PDB entry 8JI7 | X-ray diffraction, 1.61 A resolution | chains A and B

== Chain A (and B) ==
Protein: AetD
Source organism: Aetokthonos hydrillicola Thurmond2011
Notes: chain B of this document is another copy of the same molecule, construct and numbering; everything in this record applies to it too
Reference sequence: A0A861B387 (A0A861B387_9CYAN); numbering as in UniProt (aligned over 1-239)
Amino-acid sequence (249 residues; numbered -9 to 239; the number before each row is that of its first residue; numbers below 1 keep their minus sign (Ala-9 is residue -9)):
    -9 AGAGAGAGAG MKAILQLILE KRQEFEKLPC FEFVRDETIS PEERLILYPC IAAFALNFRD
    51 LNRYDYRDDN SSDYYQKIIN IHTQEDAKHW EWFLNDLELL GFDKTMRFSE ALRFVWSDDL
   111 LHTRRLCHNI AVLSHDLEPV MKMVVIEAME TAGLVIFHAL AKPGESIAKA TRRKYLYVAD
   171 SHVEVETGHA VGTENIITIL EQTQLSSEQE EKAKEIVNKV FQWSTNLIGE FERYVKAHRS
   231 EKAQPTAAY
Unresolved in the structure: -9 to 0, 60, 180-186, 239 (chain B: -9 to 0, 180-187, 238-239)
Differences from the reference sequence: expression tag (-9 to 0)
Ion coordination: Fe2+ site 1: Asp76, Glu176, His179; Fe2+ site 2: His79, His172, Glu176 (together with tryptophan); Ni2+: His125, Asp126 (shared with His125(B), Asp126(B) of chain B)
Small-molecule neighbours: tryptophan (TRP): Phe44, Phe48, His79, Leu116, Met139, Ala142, Gly143, Ile146, Phe147, Tyr167, His172, Glu176, Ser214, Leu217

== Chain A / chain B interface ==
Residue-residue contacts - 69 pairs, chain A then chain B:
  Ala42(A) with Phe98(B), hydrophobic
  Leu46(A) with Leu102(B); Trp106(B), hydrophobic
  Asn47(A) with Trp106(B), hydrogen bond
  Arg49(A) with Trp106(B), hydrogen bond (side chain-backbone); Arg114(B)
  Asp50(A) with Trp106(B); Arg114(B), salt bridge
  Arg53(A) with Asp108(B), salt bridge
  Tyr54(A) with Leu111(B), hydrophobic; Arg115(B)
  Asp55(A) with Arg115(B), salt bridge; His118(B), salt bridge
  Trp80(A) with Arg103(B)
  Glu81(A) with Arg103(B), salt bridge
  Leu84(A) with Leu102(B), hydrophobic; Arg103(B)
  Leu87(A) with Phe98(B), hydrophobic
  Phe92(A) with Phe98(B)
  Asp93(A) with Arg97(B); Phe98(B), hydrogen bond (side chain-backbone); Ser99(B), hydrogen bond
  Lys94(A) with Met96(B); Arg97(B); Phe98(B), hydrogen bond (backbone-backbone)
  Thr95(A) with Met96(B)
  Met96(A) with Lys94(B); Thr95(B); Met96(B), hydrogen bond (backbone-backbone); Phe98(B), hydrophobic
  Arg97(A) with Asp93(B); Lys94(B); Thr95(B)
  Phe98(A) with Ala42(B), hydrophobic; Leu87(B), hydrophobic; Phe92(B); Asp93(B), hydrogen bond (backbone-side chain); Lys94(B), hydrogen bond (backbone-backbone); Met96(B), hydrophobic; Ala101(B), hydrophobic; Phe104(B), hydrophobic
  Ser99(A) with Asp93(B), hydrogen bond
  Ala101(A) with Phe98(B), hydrophobic; Ala101(B), hydrophobic
  Leu102(A) with Ala42(B), hydrophobic; Leu46(B); Leu84(B), hydrophobic; Val105(B), hydrophobic
  Arg103(A) with Trp80(B); Glu81(B), salt bridge; Leu84(B)
  Phe104(A) with Phe98(B), hydrophobic
  Val105(A) with Leu102(B), hydrophobic
  Trp106(A) with Leu46(B), hydrophobic; Asn47(B), hydrogen bond; Arg49(B), hydrogen bond (backbone-side chain); Asp50(B)
  Asp108(A) with Arg53(B), salt bridge
  Leu111(A) with Tyr54(B), hydrophobic
  Arg114(A) with Arg49(B); Asp50(B), salt bridge
  Arg115(A) with Tyr54(B); Asp55(B), salt bridge
  His118(A) with Asp55(B), salt bridge; Ala121(B)
  Ala121(A) with His118(B)
  Val122(A) with His125(B)
  His125(A) with Val122(B); His125(B), hydrogen bond
Also at the interface, not in a pair above, chain A (37 interface residues in all): Pro39, Phe83, Asp126
Also at the interface, not in a pair above, chain B (37 interface residues in all): Pro39, Phe83, Asp126

== In short ==
The chain A/chain B interface involves 37 residues from each chain; the contacts include 12 hydrogen bonds and
10 salt bridges. Polar pairs include Asp50(A)-Arg114(B), Arg53(A)-Asp108(B) and Asp55(A)-Arg115(B). Bound to
chain A: tryptophan. The Fe2+ site 1 is built by Asp76(A), Glu176(A) and His179(A).
Chain A and chain B are both AetD (Aetokthonos hydrillicola Thurmond2011); the structure, Crystal structure of
AetD in complex with L-tryptophan and two Fe2+, was determined by X-ray diffraction, deposited together with
8JI2, 8JI3, 8JI4 and 8JI5.
